PDB entry 6T6I | X-ray diffraction, 2.20 A resolution | chain A

Chain A:
Molecule: Pol protein
Source organism: Human immunodeficiency virus 1
UniProt: A0A290WA76 (A0A290WA76_9HIV1); residues 219-270 here correspond to UniProt positions 220-271 (UniProt number = residue number + 1)
Sequence (59 residues; numbered 212 to 270; the number before each row is that of its first residue):
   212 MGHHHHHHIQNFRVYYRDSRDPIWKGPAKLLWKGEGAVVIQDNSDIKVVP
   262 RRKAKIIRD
Unresolved in the structure: 212-214
Construct notes: initiating methionine (212); expression tag (213-218)
Ion coordination: Ni2+: H215, H217
From the paper describing this entry:
  - mutagenesis - K240Q: decreased catalytic activity (3' processing)
  - mutagenesis - K240Q: decreased localization to nuclear import

Overview:
The Ni2+ site is built by H215 and H217. The paper reports that K240Q reduces catalytic activity (3'
processing); K240Q reduces localization to nuclear import.
Chain A is Pol protein (Human immunodeficiency virus 1); the structure, Crystal Structure of the C-terminal
domain of the HIV-1 Integrase (subtype A2), was determined by X-ray diffraction together with 6T6E and 6T6J
from the same study.
